PDB entry 7ZHJ | electron microscopy, 3.53 A resolution | chains I and X of the 33 polymer chains in the assembly

[Chain I]
Protein: Minor tail protein
From: Escherichia phage T5
UniProtKB: Q6QGE3 (TAIL1_BPT5); numbering as in UniProt (aligned over 1-298)
Chain sequence (298 residues; row label = number of the first residue in the row):
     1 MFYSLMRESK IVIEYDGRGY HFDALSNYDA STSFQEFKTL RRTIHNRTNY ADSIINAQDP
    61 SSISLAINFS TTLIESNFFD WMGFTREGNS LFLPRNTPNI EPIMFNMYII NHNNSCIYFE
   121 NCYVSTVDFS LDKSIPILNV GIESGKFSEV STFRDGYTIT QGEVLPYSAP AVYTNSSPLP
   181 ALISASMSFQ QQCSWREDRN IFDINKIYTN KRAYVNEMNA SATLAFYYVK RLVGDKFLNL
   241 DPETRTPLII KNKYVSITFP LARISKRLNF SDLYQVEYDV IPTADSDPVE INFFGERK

[Chain X]
Protein: Distal tail protein
From: Escherichia phage T5
UniProtKB: Q6QGE8 (DIT_BPT5); residues 1-204 here = UniProt positions 1-204
Chain sequence (204 residues; each row starts with the number of its first residue):
     1 MRLPDPYTNP EYPGLGFESV NLVDNDPMIR DELPNGKVKE VKISAQYWGI NISYPELFPD
    61 EYAFLDSRLL EYKRTGDYLD VLLPQYEAFR VRGDTKSVTI PAGQKGSQII LNTNGTLTGQ
   121 PKAGDLFKLS THPKVYKITN FSSSGNVWNI SLYPDLFITT TGSEKPVFNG ILFRTKLMNG
   181 DSFGSTLNNN GTYSGISLSL RESL

[How chain I and chain X interact]
Contacting residue pairs (31; chain I residue first):
  Phe37(I) - Glu56(X)
  Phe37(I) - Asn190(X)
  Phe37(I) - Thr192(X)
  Thr39(I) - Glu56(X)
  Arg41(I) - Gly14(X)
  Arg41(I) - Glu56(X)  hydrogen bond (side chain-backbone)
  Arg41(I) - Phe58(X)
  Arg41(I) - Glu61(X)  salt bridge
  Thr43(I) - Gly16(X)
  Thr43(I) - Phe17(X)
  Thr43(I) - Pro55(X)
  Ile44(I) - Phe17(X)  hydrogen bond (backbone-backbone)
  Ile44(I) - Val20(X)  hydrophobic
  Ile44(I) - Pro84(X)  hydrophobic
  His45(I) - Asp5(X)
  His45(I) - Pro6(X)
  His45(I) - Tyr7(X)
  His45(I) - Gly16(X)
  His45(I) - Phe17(X)
  His45(I) - Pro84(X)
  Asn46(I) - Pro6(X)
  Ile54(I) - Asn190(X)
  Asn56(I) - Asn190(X)  hydrogen bond
  Arg199(I) - Asn189(X)  hydrogen bond (backbone-side chain)
  Arg199(I) - Asn190(X)  hydrogen bond
  Asn200(I) - Asn189(X)
  Ile201(I) - Leu187(X)
  Ile201(I) - Asn188(X)
  Ile204(I) - Asn188(X)
  Ile204(I) - Asn189(X)
  Ile204(I) - Gly191(X)
Also at the interface, not in a pair above, chain I (15 interface residues in all): Arg42, Asp52
Also at the interface, not in a pair above, chain X (25 interface residues in all): Pro13, Leu15, Glu18, Ser19, Leu57, Leu82, Gln85

[Summary]
15 residues of chain I and 25 residues of chain X are in contact; the contacts include 5 hydrogen bonds and 1
salt bridge. Among the polar pairs are Arg41(I)-Glu61(X), Arg41(I)-Glu56(X) and Asn56(I)-Asn190(X).
Here chain I is Minor tail protein and chain X is Distal tail protein, both from Escherichia phage T5. Entry
7ZHJ (Tail tip of siphophage T5 : tip proteins) was determined by electron microscopy together with 7QG9,
7ZN2, 7ZN4, 7ZQB and 7ZQP from the same study.
